8VWT - chains G and J of the 11 polymer chains in the assembly; structure by electron microscopy, 3.30 A resolution.

Chain G:
Name: Histone H2A type 1
Organism: Homo sapiens
UniProt: P0C0S8 (H2A1_HUMAN); residues 1-129 here correspond to UniProt positions 2-130 (UniProt number = residue number + 1)
Sequence (129 residues; each row starts with the number of its first residue):
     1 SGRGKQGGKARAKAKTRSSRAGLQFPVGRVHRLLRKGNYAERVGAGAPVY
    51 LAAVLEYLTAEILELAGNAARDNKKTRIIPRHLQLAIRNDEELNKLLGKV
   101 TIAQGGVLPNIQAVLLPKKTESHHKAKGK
Disordered / not traced: 1-10, 120-129
UniProt features mapped onto this chain:
  - modified residue: Ser1 (N-acetylserine), Arg3 (Citrulline), Lys5 (N6-(2-hydroxyisobutyryl)lysine), Lys9 (N6-(2-hydroxyisobutyryl)lysine), Lys13 (N6-(beta-hydroxybutyryl)lysine), Lys36 (N6-(2-hydroxyisobutyryl)lysine), Lys74 (N6-(2-hydroxyisobutyryl)lysine), Lys75 (N6-(2-hydroxyisobutyryl)lysine), Lys95 (N6-(2-hydroxyisobutyryl)lysine), Lys99 (N6-glutaryllysine), Gln104 (N5-methylglutamine), Lys118 (N6-(2-hydroxyisobutyryl)lysine), Lys119 (N6-crotonyllysine), Thr120 (Phosphothreonine), Lys125 (N6-crotonyllysine)
  - cross-link (Glycyl lysine isopeptide (Lys-Gly)): Lys13 (interchain with G-Cter in ubiquitin), Lys15 (interchain with G-Cter in ubiquitin), Lys119 (interchain with G-Cter in ubiquitin)

Chain J:
Molecule: 601 J strand (damaged strand)
Sequence (147 nucleotides; numbered 1 to 147; the number before each row is that of its first residue):
     1 ATCGGATGTATAGATCTGACACGTGCCTGGAGACTAGGGAGTAATCCCCT
    51 TGGCGGTTAAAACGCGGGGGACAGCGCGTACGTGCGTTTAAGCGGTGCTA
   101 GAGCTGTCTACGACCAATTGAGCGGCCTCGGCACCGGGATTCTCGAT
Modified positions: 8OG (8-oxo-2'-deoxy-guanosine-5'-monophosphate) at position 13

Interface between chain G and chain J:
Pairs across the interface - 12 pairs, chain G then chain J:
  Arg11(G) with DA31(J), base contact; DG32(J), hydrogen bond to the base
  Lys15(G) with DA31(J), phosphate contact; DG32(J), phosphate contact
  Thr16(G) with DA31(J), hydrogen bond to the phosphate
  Arg17(G) with DA31(J), hydrogen bond to the phosphate
  Gly28(G) with DA31(J), phosphate contact
  Arg29(G) with DG30(J), phosphate contact
  Arg32(G) with DG30(J), salt bridge to the phosphate
  Arg42(G) with DG39(J), sugar contact
  Lys74(G) with DA10(J), salt bridge to the phosphate
  Arg77(G) with DC20(J), sugar contact
Interface residues without a listed pair, chain G (13 interface residues in all): Ala12, Arg20, Lys119
Interface residues without a listed pair, chain J (8 interface residues in all): DA1, DA33

In short:
13 residues of chain G face 8 of chain J across their interface; the contacts include 3 hydrogen bonds and 2
salt bridges. Polar pairs include Arg11(G)-DG32(J), Thr16(G)-DA31(J) and Arg17(G)-DA31(J).
Here chain G is Histone H2A type 1 (Homo sapiens) and chain J is 601 J strand (damaged strand). Entry 8VWT
(OGG1 bound to a nucleosome containing 8oxoG at SHL-6 (composite map)) was determined by electron microscopy,
deposited together with 8VWS, 8VWU and 8VWV.
